1RVT - chains L and M of the 6 polymer chains in the assembly; structure by X-ray diffraction, 2.50 A resolution.

== Chain L ==
Protein: hemagglutinin
Organism: unidentified influenza virus
Chain sequence (328 residues; numbered 1 to 327 plus 2 insertion-coded residues; 1 number in that range is skipped by the numbering (no residue carries it; nothing is unmodelled there); the number before each row is that of its first residue):
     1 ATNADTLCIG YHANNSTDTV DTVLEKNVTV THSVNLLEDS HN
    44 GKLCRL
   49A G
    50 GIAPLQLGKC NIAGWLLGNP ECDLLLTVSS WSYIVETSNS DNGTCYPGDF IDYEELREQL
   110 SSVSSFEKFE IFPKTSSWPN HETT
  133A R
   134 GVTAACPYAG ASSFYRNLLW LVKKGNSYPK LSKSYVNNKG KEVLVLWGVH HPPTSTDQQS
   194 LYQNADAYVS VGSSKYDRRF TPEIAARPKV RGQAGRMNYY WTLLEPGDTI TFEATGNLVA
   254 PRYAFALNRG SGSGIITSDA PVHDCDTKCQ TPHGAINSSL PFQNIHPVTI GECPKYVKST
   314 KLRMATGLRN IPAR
Disordered / not traced: 1-4
Disulfides: Cys-47/Cys-278, Cys-59/Cys-71, Cys-94/Cys-139, Cys-282/Cys-306
Ligand contacts: 2-acetamido-2-deoxy-alpha-D-glucopyranose (NDG): Asn-68, Pro-69, Glu-70, Asp-90, Asn-91, Cys-94, Ala-138, Cys-139, Pro-140, Arg-224

== Chain M ==
Protein: hemagglutinin
Organism: unidentified influenza virus
Chain sequence (160 residues; each row starts with the number of its first residue):
   501 GLFGAIAGFI EGGWTGLIDG WYGYHHQNEQ GSGYAADQKS TQNAIDGITN KVNSVIEKMN
   561 TQFTAVGKEF NNLERRIKNL NKKVDDGFLD VWTYNAELLV LLENERTLDF HDSNVKNLYE
   621 KARSQLRNNA KEIGNGCFEF YHKCDDACME SVRNGTYDYP
Disulfides: Cys-644/Cys-648

== Chain L / chain M interface ==
Residue-residue contacts - 124 pairs, chain L then chain M:
  Asp-5(L) / Gln-527(M)
  Asp-5(L) / Asn-528(M)
  Asp-5(L) / Glu-529(M)
  Asp-5(L) / Glu-639(M)
  Asp-5(L) / Phe-640(M)  hydrogen bond (backbone-backbone)
  Asp-5(L) / Lys-643(M)
  Asp-5(L) / Cys-644(M)  hydrogen bond (side chain-backbone)
  Thr-6(L) / His-526(M)
  Thr-6(L) / Gln-527(M)  hydrogen bond (backbone-backbone)
  Thr-6(L) / Cys-637(M)
  Thr-6(L) / Phe-638(M)
  Thr-6(L) / Glu-639(M)
  Thr-6(L) / Met-649(M)
  Leu-7(L) / Tyr-524(M)  hydrophobic
  Leu-7(L) / His-526(M)
  Leu-7(L) / Cys-637(M)
  Leu-7(L) / Phe-638(M)  hydrogen bond (backbone-backbone)
  Leu-7(L) / Phe-640(M)  hydrophobic
  Leu-7(L) / Met-649(M)  hydrophobic
  Leu-7(L) / Val-652(M)  hydrophobic
  Cys-8(L) / Trp-514(M)
  Cys-8(L) / Gly-523(M)
  Cys-8(L) / Tyr-524(M)
  Cys-8(L) / His-525(M)  hydrogen bond (backbone-backbone)
  Cys-8(L) / His-526(M)
  Cys-8(L) / Gly-636(M)
  Cys-8(L) / Cys-637(M)  disulfide
  Ile-9(L) / Ile-510(M)
  Ile-9(L) / Trp-514(M)
  Ile-9(L) / Gly-523(M)
  Ile-9(L) / Tyr-524(M)  hydrophobic
  Ile-9(L) / Leu-618(M)
  Ile-9(L) / Tyr-619(M)  hydrophobic
  Ile-9(L) / Ala-622(M)  hydrophobic
  Ile-9(L) / Gly-636(M)  hydrogen bond (backbone-backbone)
  Gly-10(L) / Trp-514(M)
  Gly-10(L) / Tyr-522(M)
  Gly-10(L) / Gly-523(M)  hydrogen bond (backbone-backbone)
  Tyr-11(L) / Ile-506(M)
  Tyr-11(L) / Ala-507(M)  hydrogen bond (side chain-backbone)
  Tyr-11(L) / Ile-510(M)  hydrogen bond (side chain-backbone)
  Tyr-11(L) / Glu-511(M)
  Tyr-11(L) / Gly-512(M)  hydrogen bond (side chain-backbone)
  Tyr-11(L) / Gly-513(M)
  Tyr-11(L) / Trp-514(M)  hydrogen bond (backbone-backbone)
  Tyr-11(L) / Leu-517(M)
  Tyr-11(L) / Trp-521(M)
  His-12(L) / Leu-517(M)  hydrogen bond (side chain-backbone)
  His-12(L) / Gly-520(M)
  His-12(L) / Trp-521(M)  hydrogen bond (backbone-backbone)
  Ala-13(L) / Gly-513(M)
  Ala-13(L) / Trp-514(M)  hydrogen bond (backbone-backbone)
  Ala-13(L) / Thr-515(M)
  Val-20(L) / Asn-604(M)
  Asp-21(L) / Leu-601(M)
  Asp-21(L) / Asn-604(M)  hydrogen bond (backbone-side chain)
  Thr-22(L) / Leu-601(M)
  Thr-22(L) / Glu-605(M)  hydrogen bond
  Thr-22(L) / Leu-608(M)
  Val-23(L) / Leu-602(M)  hydrophobic
  Val-23(L) / Glu-605(M)  hydrogen bond (backbone-side chain)
  Leu-24(L) / Glu-605(M)  hydrogen bond (backbone-side chain)
  His-32(L) / Trp-521(M)
  Tyr-102(L) / Glu-569(M)
  Glu-103(L) / Glu-569(M)
  Glu-103(L) / Phe-570(M)
  Glu-103(L) / Asn-571(M)
  Arg-106(L) / Glu-569(M)  salt bridge
  Glu-107(L) / Lys-568(M)  salt bridge
  Gly-265(L) / Thr-564(M)  hydrogen bond (backbone-side chain)
  Ser-266(L) / Thr-564(M)
  Ile-268(L) / Val-566(M)
  Phe-295(L) / Met-559(M)  hydrophobic
  Phe-295(L) / Ala-596(M)  hydrophobic
  Pro-300(L) / Gln-562(M)  hydrogen bond (backbone-side chain)
  Val-301(L) / Ala-565(M)
  Thr-302(L) / Gln-562(M)  hydrogen bond
  Thr-302(L) / Phe-563(M)  hydrogen bond (side chain-backbone)
  Thr-302(L) / Thr-564(M)
  Thr-302(L) / Ala-565(M)  hydrogen bond (backbone-backbone)
  Ile-303(L) / Thr-564(M)
  Gly-304(L) / Gln-562(M)
  Gly-304(L) / Phe-563(M)
  Gly-304(L) / Thr-564(M)  hydrogen bond (backbone-side chain)
  Glu-305(L) / Gln-562(M)
  Glu-305(L) / Phe-563(M)
  Cys-306(L) / Thr-561(M)
  Cys-306(L) / Gln-562(M)  hydrogen bond (backbone-backbone)
  Pro-307(L) / Gln-562(M)
  Lys-308(L) / Asn-560(M)
  Lys-308(L) / Gln-562(M)
  Lys-308(L) / Trp-592(M)
  Tyr-309(L) / Gln-562(M)  hydrogen bond (backbone-side chain)
  Tyr-309(L) / Leu-589(M)  hydrophobic
  Val-310(L) / Trp-592(M)
  Val-310(L) / Thr-593(M)
  Lys-311(L) / Leu-589(M)
  Lys-311(L) / Asp-590(M)  salt bridge
  Lys-311(L) / Thr-593(M)  hydrogen bond (backbone-side chain)
  Ser-312(L) / Thr-593(M)
  Ser-312(L) / Glu-597(M)  hydrogen bond
  Leu-315(L) / Ala-596(M)  hydrophobic
  Leu-315(L) / Glu-597(M)
  Leu-315(L) / Val-600(M)  hydrophobic
  Arg-316(L) / Val-600(M)
  Arg-316(L) / Asn-604(M)  hydrogen bond (backbone-side chain)
  Met-317(L) / Val-555(M)  hydrophobic
  Met-317(L) / Glu-603(M)
  Met-317(L) / Asn-604(M)
  Ala-318(L) / Asn-604(M)  hydrogen bond (backbone-side chain)
  Ala-318(L) / Thr-607(M)
  Thr-319(L) / Trp-521(M)
  Thr-319(L) / Ile-548(M)
  Thr-319(L) / His-611(M)  hydrogen bond (backbone-side chain)
  Gly-320(L) / Trp-521(M)
  Gly-320(L) / Thr-607(M)
  Gly-320(L) / His-611(M)  hydrogen bond (backbone-side chain)
  Leu-321(L) / Ile-506(M)  hydrophobic
  Leu-321(L) / Trp-521(M)
  Leu-321(L) / His-611(M)
  Arg-322(L) / Leu-608(M)
  Ile-324(L) / Glu-511(M)
  Ile-324(L) / Gly-512(M)
  Ile-324(L) / Gly-513(M)  hydrogen bond (backbone-backbone)
Also at the interface, not in a pair above, chain L (56 interface residues in all): Asn-14, Val-30, Thr-31, Val-34, Leu-36, Gly-267, Ile-269, Pro-294, Gln-296, Pro-325, Ala-326
Also at the interface, not in a pair above, chain M (67 interface residues in all): Ile-518, Lys-551, Val-552, Ile-556, Val-615, Asn-635, Asp-645
Cross-chain cystine bridges: Cys-8(L)/Cys-637(M)

== Summary ==
Chain L and chain M form an interface of 56 and 67 residues respectively; the contacts include 1 disulfide
bond, 33 hydrogen bonds and 3 salt bridges. Polar pairs include Arg-106(L)/Glu-569(M), Glu-107(L)/Lys-568(M)
and Lys-311(L)/Asp-590(M). Bound to chain L: 2-acetamido-2-deoxy-alpha-D-glucopyranose.
Here chain L is hemagglutinin and chain M is hemagglutinin, both from unidentified influenza virus. Entry 1RVT
(1930 H1 Hemagglutinin in complex with LSTC) was determined by X-ray diffraction together with 1RU7, 1RUY,
1RUZ, 1RV0, 1RVX and 1RVZ from the same study.
